8R6P - chains F and J of the 10 polymer chains in the assembly; structure by electron microscopy, 3.16 A resolution.

Chain F:
Molecule: RNA polymerase sigma factor SigA
From: Mycolicibacterium smegmatis MC2 155
UniProtKB: A0QW02 (A0QW02_MYCS2); residues 1-466 here = UniProt positions 1-466
Chain sequence (466 residues; numbered 1 to 466; the number before each row is that of its first residue):
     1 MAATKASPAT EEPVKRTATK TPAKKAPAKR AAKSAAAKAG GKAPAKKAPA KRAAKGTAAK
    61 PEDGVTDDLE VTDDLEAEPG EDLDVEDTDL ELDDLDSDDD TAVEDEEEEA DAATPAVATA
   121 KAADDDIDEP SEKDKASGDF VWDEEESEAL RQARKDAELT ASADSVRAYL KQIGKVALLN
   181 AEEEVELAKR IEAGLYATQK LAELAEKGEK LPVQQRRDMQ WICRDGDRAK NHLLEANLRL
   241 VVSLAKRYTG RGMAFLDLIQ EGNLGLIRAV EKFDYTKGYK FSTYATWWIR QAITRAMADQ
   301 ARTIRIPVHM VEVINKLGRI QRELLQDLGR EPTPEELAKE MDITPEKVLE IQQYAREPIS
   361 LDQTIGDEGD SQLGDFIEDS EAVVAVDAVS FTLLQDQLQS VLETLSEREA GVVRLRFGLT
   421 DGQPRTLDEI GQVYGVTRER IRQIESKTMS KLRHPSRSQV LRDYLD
Disordered / not traced: 1-161

Chain J:
Molecule: RNA polymerase-binding protein RbpA
From: Mycolicibacterium smegmatis MC2 155
UniProtKB: A0QZ11 (RBPA_MYCS2); residue numbers follow UniProt; this construct covers 1-114
Chain sequence (114 residues; numbered 1 to 114; the number before each row is that of its first residue):
     1 MADRVLRGSR LGAVSYETDR NHDLAPRQVA RYRTDNGEEF DVPFADDAEI PGTWLCRNGL
    61 EGTLIEGDVP EPKKVKPPRT HWDMLLERRS VEELEELLKE RLDLIKAKRR GTGS
Disordered / not traced: 1-5, 108-114

How chain F and chain J interact:
Pairs across the interface (50; chain F residue first):
  Lys189(F) - Leu97(J)
  Arg190(F) - Arg101(J)
  Glu192(F) - Leu85(J)
  Glu192(F) - Arg88(J)  salt bridge
  Glu192(F) - Arg89(J)  salt bridge
  Glu192(F) - Leu94(J)
  Glu192(F) - Leu97(J)
  Ala193(F) - Arg101(J)
  Leu195(F) - His81(J)
  Leu195(F) - Leu85(J)  hydrophobic
  Tyr196(F) - Leu85(J)  hydrophobic
  Tyr196(F) - Leu86(J)
  Tyr196(F) - Leu94(J)  hydrophobic
  Gln199(F) - Trp82(J)  hydrogen bond
  Lys200(F) - Glu95(J)  salt bridge
  Lys200(F) - Leu98(J)
  Gln215(F) - Leu102(J)
  Asp218(F) - Leu102(J)
  Asp218(F) - Ile105(J)
  Trp221(F) - Ile105(J)  hydrophobic
  Ile222(F) - Leu98(J)  hydrophobic
  Ile222(F) - Ile105(J)  hydrophobic
  Arg268(F) - Arg79(J)
  Arg268(F) - Met84(J)
  Glu271(F) - His81(J)  salt bridge
  Glu271(F) - Met84(J)
  Lys272(F) - Glu87(J)  salt bridge
  Lys272(F) - Arg88(J)
  Phe273(F) - Arg88(J)  hydrogen bond (backbone-side chain)
  Asp274(F) - Arg88(J)  salt bridge
  Asp274(F) - Arg89(J)  salt bridge
  Tyr275(F) - Leu97(J)
  Thr276(F) - Arg89(J)  hydrogen bond
  Phe376(F) - Leu6(J)  hydrogen bond (backbone-backbone)
  Ile377(F) - Leu6(J)
  Ile377(F) - Arg7(J)
  Ile377(F) - Gly8(J)
  Glu378(F) - Leu6(J)  hydrogen bond (backbone-backbone)
  Glu378(F) - Arg7(J)  salt bridge
  Glu378(F) - Gly8(J)
  Ser380(F) - Arg7(J)
  Ser380(F) - Gly8(J)  hydrogen bond (side chain-backbone)
  Glu381(F) - Gly8(J)
  Glu381(F) - Ser9(J)  hydrogen bond
  Glu381(F) - Arg10(J)
  Glu381(F) - Gly12(J)
  Glu381(F) - Val14(J)
  Val383(F) - Val14(J)  hydrophobic
  Phe391(F) - Tyr16(J)  hydrophobic
  Phe391(F) - Glu17(J)
Interface residues without a listed pair, chain F (35 interface residues in all): Ile191, Ala197, Met219, Lys230, Val270, Leu373, Asp379, Thr392, Asp421
Interface residues without a listed pair, chain J (31 interface residues in all): Ala13, Ser15, Thr18, Arg20, Asp23, Thr80

Summary:
35 residues of chain F and 31 residues of chain J are in contact, with 7 hydrogen bonds and 8 salt bridges.
Among the polar pairs are Glu192(F)-Arg88(J), Glu192(F)-Arg89(J) and Lys200(F)-Glu95(J).
Here chain F is RNA polymerase sigma factor SigA and chain J is RNA polymerase-binding protein RbpA, both from
Mycolicibacterium smegmatis MC2 155. Entry 8R6P (Mycobacterium smegnatis RNA polymerase RP2-like transcription
initiation complex with SigmaA, RbpA, HelD N-terminal domain and open ...) was determined by electron
microscopy (same publication as 8Q3I, 8QN8, 8QTI, 8QU6, 8R2M, 8R3M and 8R6R).
